Entry 7ZLL (X-ray diffraction, 1.65 A resolution); this record covers chain A.

== Chain A ==
Name: UDP-glucose-glycoprotein glucosyltransferase-like protein
Source organism: Chaetomium thermophilum
UniProtKB: G0SB58 (G0SB58_CHATD); residue numbers follow UniProt; this construct covers 1187-1473
Chain sequence (299 residues; row label = number of the first residue in the row):
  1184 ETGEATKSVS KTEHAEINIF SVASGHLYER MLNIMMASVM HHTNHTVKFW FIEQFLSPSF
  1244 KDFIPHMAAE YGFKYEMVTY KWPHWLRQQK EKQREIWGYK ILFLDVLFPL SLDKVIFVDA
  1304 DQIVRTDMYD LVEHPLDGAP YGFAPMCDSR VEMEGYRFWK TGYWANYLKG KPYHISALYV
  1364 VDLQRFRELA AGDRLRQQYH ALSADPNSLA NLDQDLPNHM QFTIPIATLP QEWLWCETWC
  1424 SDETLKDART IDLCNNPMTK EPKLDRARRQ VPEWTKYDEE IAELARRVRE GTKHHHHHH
Not modelled in the structure: 1184-1193, 1475-1482
Cystine bridges: Cys1330-Cys1423, Cys1419-Cys1437
Covalently attached groups: N-acetylglucosamine (NAG) linked to Asn1227
Construct notes: expression tag (1184-1186, 1474-1482)
Small-molecule neighbours:
  - 5-(morpholin-4-ylmethyl)quinolin-8-ol (JM3): Phe1341, Tyr1346, Trp1347, Tyr1350, Leu1385, Asp1388, Asn1390, Ser1391, Leu1392, Ala1393, Asn1394, Asp1398, His1402
  - alpha-D-mannopyranose (MAN), molecule 1: Arg1277, Leu1385, Ser1386, Asp1388, Pro1389, Asn1390, Ser1391, Leu1392
  - alpha-D-mannopyranose (MAN), molecule 2: Pro1328, Met1329, Cys1330, Asp1331, Gln1414
  - N-acetylglucosamine (NAG; 2-acetamido-2-deoxy-beta-D-glucopyranose), molecule 1: Ser1204, Val1205, Phe1300, Asp1302, Ala1303
  - N-acetylglucosamine (NAG), molecule 2: Lys1354, His1357, Gln1404, Ile1409
From the paper describing this entry:
  - specificity-determining residues: Trp1280, Asp1396 (proposed by the authors, not directly observed)

== In short ==
Bound to chain A: 5-(morpholin-4-ylmethyl)quinolin-8-ol, N-acetylglucosamine and alpha-D-mannopyranose.
N-acetylglucosamine is covalently linked to Asn1227. The paper reports specificity determinants Trp1280 and
Asp1396.
Chain A is UDP-glucose-glycoprotein glucosyltransferase-like protein (Chaetomium thermophilum); the structure,
Catalytic domain of UDP-Glucose Glycoprotein Glucosyltransferase from Chaetomium thermophilum in complex with
the 5-[(morpholin-4-yl)methyl]quinolin-8-ol inhibitor, was determined by X-ray diffraction, deposited together
with 7ZKC.
